PDB entry 7DD9 | electron microscopy, 2.40 A resolution | chains A and G of the 4 polymer chains in the assembly

# Chain A (and G)
Protein: Alpha-mannosidase, ZZ-type zinc finger-containing protein P35G2.11c, Maltose/maltodextrin-binding periplasmic protein
Source organism: Schizosaccharomyces pombe (strain 972 / ATCC 24843)
Notes: EC 3.2.1.24; chain G of this document is another copy of the same molecule, construct and numbering; everything in this record applies to it too
Reference sequence: chimeric construct of Q9UT61, Q9P792, P0AEX9: residues 1-1077 from Q9UT61 (MAN1_SCHPO) positions 1-1077 (same numbers); residues 2053-2180 from Q9P792 positions 53-180 (UniProt number = residue number - 2000); residues 3027-3392 from P0AEX9 positions 27-392 (UniProt number = residue number - 3000)
Chain sequence (1584 residues; each row starts with the number of its first residue; note: 1808 numbers in that range are skipped by the numbering (no residue carries them; nothing is unmodelled there)):
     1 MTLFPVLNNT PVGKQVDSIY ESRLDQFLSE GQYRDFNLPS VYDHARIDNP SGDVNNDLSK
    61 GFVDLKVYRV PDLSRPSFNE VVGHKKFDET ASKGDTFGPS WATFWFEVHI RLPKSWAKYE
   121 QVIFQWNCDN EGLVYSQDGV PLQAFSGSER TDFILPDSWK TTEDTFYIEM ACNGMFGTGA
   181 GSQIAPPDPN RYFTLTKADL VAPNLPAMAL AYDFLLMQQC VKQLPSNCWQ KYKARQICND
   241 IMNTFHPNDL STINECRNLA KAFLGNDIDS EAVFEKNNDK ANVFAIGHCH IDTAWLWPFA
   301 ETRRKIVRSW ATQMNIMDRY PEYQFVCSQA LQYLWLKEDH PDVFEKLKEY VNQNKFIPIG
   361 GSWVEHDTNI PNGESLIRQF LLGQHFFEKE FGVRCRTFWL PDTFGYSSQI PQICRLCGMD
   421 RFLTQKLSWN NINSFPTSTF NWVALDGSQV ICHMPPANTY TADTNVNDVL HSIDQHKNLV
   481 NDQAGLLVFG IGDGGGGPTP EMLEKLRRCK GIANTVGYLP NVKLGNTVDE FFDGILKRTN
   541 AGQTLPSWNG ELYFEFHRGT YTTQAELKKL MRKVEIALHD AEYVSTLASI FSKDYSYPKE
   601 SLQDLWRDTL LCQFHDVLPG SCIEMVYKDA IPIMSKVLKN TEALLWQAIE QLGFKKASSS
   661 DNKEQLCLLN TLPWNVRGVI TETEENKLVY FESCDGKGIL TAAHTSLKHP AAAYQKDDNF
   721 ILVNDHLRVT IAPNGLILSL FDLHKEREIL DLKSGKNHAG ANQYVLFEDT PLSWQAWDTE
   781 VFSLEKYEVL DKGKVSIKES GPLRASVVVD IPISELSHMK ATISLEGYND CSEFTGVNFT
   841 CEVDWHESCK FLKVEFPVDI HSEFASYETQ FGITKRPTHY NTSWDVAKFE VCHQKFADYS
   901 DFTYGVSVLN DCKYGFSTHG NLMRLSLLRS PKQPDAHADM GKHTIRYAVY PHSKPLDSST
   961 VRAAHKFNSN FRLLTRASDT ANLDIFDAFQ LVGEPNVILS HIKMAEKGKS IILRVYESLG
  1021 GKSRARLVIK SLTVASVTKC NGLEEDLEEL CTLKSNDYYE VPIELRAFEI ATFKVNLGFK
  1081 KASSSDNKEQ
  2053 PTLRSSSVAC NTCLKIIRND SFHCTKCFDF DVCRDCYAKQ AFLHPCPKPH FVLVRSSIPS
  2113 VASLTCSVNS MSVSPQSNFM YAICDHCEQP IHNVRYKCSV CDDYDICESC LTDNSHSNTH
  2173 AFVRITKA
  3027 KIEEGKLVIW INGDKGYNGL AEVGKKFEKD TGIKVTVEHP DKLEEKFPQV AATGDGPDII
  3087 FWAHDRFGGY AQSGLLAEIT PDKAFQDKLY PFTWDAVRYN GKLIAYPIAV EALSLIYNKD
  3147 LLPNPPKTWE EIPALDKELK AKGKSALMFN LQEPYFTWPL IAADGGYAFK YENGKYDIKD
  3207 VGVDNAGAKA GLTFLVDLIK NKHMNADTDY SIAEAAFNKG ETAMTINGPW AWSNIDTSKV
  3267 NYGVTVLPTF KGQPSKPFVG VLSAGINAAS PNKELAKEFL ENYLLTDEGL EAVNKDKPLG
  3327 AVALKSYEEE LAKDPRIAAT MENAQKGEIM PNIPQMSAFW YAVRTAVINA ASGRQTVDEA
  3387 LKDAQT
Unresolved in the structure: 1, 1081-1090, 2053-2058, 2109-2180, 3027-3392
Sequence notes: linker (1078-1090)
Bound ions: Zn2+ site 1: H290, D292, D402, H615; Zn2+ site 2: C2062, C2065, C2085, C2088; Zn2+ site 3: C2076, C2079, H2096, C2098
Swiss-Prot annotation at these positions:
  - zinc finger: S2057 to S2112 (ZZ-type 1), F2131 (ZZ-type 2)
  - binding site (Zn(2+)): C2062, C2065, C2076, C2079, C2085, C2088, H2096, H2102, C2136, C2139, C2150, C2153, C2159, C2162, H2168, H2172
What the authors report for this chain:
  - mutagenesis - N2063R, P2097R: abolished localization to Ams1
  - mutagenesis - A2061R, L2066R: unchanged binding to Ams1

# Interface between chain A and chain G
Contacting residue pairs - 90 pairs, chain A then chain G:
  N9(A) - S754(G)
  N9(A) - H861(G)  hydrogen bond
  N9(A) - G920(G)
  N9(A) - N921(G)  hydrogen bond (backbone-side chain)
  T10(A) - G755(G)
  T10(A) - K756(G)
  P11(A) - T878(G)
  P11(A) - H879(G)
  P11(A) - Y880(G)
  P11(A) - H919(G)
  P11(A) - G920(G)
  G13(A) - Y880(G)
  G13(A) - V886(G)
  K14(A) - V886(G)
  V16(A) - I432(G)  hydrophobic
  I19(A) - N431(G)
  I19(A) - I432(G)  hydrophobic
  I19(A) - L772(G)
  I19(A) - E780(G)
  I19(A) - F782(G)  hydrophobic
  Y20(A) - V781(G)
  Y20(A) - F782(G)  hydrophobic
  Y20(A) - E785(G)  hydrogen bond
  S22(A) - L772(G)
  R23(A) - L772(G)
  R23(A) - F782(G)
  R23(A) - E785(G)  salt bridge
  Q26(A) - T770(G)  hydrogen bond (side chain-backbone)
  Q26(A) - P771(G)
  Q32(A) - S773(G)
  Q32(A) - Q775(G)  hydrogen bond
  Q32(A) - Q933(G)
  Y33(A) - T770(G)
  Y33(A) - P771(G)  hydrogen bond (side chain-backbone)
  Y33(A) - Q775(G)
  Y33(A) - C849(G)  hydrophobic
  F36(A) - E768(G)
  F36(A) - S848(G)
  F36(A) - C849(G)  hydrophobic
  F36(A) - K850(G)
  N239(A) - E785(G)  hydrogen bond
  M242(A) - K786(G)  hydrogen bond (backbone-side chain)
  N243(A) - E785(G)  hydrogen bond
  N243(A) - K786(G)
  F245(A) - K786(G)  hydrogen bond (backbone-side chain)
  N431(A) - I19(G)
  I432(A) - V16(G)  hydrophobic
  I432(A) - I19(G)  hydrophobic
  S754(A) - N9(G)
  G755(A) - T10(G)
  K756(A) - T10(G)
  E768(A) - F36(G)
  T770(A) - Q26(G)  hydrogen bond (backbone-side chain)
  T770(A) - Y33(G)
  P771(A) - Q26(G)
  P771(A) - Y33(G)  hydrogen bond (backbone-side chain)
  L772(A) - I19(G)
  L772(A) - S22(G)
  L772(A) - R23(G)
  S773(A) - Q32(G)
  Q775(A) - Q32(G)  hydrogen bond
  Q775(A) - Y33(G)
  E780(A) - I19(G)
  V781(A) - Y20(G)
  F782(A) - I19(G)  hydrophobic
  F782(A) - Y20(G)  hydrophobic
  F782(A) - R23(G)
  E785(A) - Y20(G)  hydrogen bond
  E785(A) - R23(G)  salt bridge
  E785(A) - N239(G)  hydrogen bond
  E785(A) - N243(G)  hydrogen bond
  K786(A) - M242(G)  hydrogen bond (side chain-backbone)
  K786(A) - N243(G)
  K786(A) - F245(G)  hydrogen bond (side chain-backbone)
  S848(A) - F36(G)
  C849(A) - Y33(G)  hydrophobic
  C849(A) - F36(G)  hydrophobic
  K850(A) - F36(G)
  H861(A) - N9(G)  hydrogen bond
  T878(A) - P11(G)
  H879(A) - P11(G)
  Y880(A) - P11(G)
  Y880(A) - G13(G)
  V886(A) - G13(G)
  V886(A) - K14(G)
  H919(A) - P11(G)
  G920(A) - N9(G)
  G920(A) - P11(G)
  N921(A) - N9(G)  hydrogen bond (side chain-backbone)
  Q933(A) - Q32(G)
Also at the interface, not in a pair above, chain A (52 interface residues in all): L7, V12, Q15, S18, H246, D751
Also at the interface, not in a pair above, chain G (52 interface residues in all): L7, V12, Q15, S18, H246, D751

# In short
Chain A and chain G each contribute 52 residues to their interface; the contacts include 20 hydrogen bonds and
2 salt bridges. Polar contacts include R23(A)-E785(G), N9(A)-H861(G) and N9(A)-N921(G). The paper reports that
N2063R and P2097R of chain A abolish localization to Ams1; A2061R and L2066R of chain A leave binding to Ams1
unchanged.
Both chains are Alpha-mannosidase, ZZ-type zinc finger-containing protein P35G2.11c,
Maltose/maltodextrin-binding periplasmic protein (Schizosaccharomyces pombe (strain 972 / ATCC 24843)). Entry
7DD9 (Cryo-EM structure of the Ams1 and Nbr1 complex) was determined by electron microscopy (same publication
as 7DDE).
